Entry 8JUT (electron microscopy, 4.20 A resolution (low resolution: residue-level contacts below are approximate; hydrogen-bond / salt-bridge calls are withheld)); this record covers chains B and D of the 18 polymer chains in the assembly.

[Chain B]
Name: LDL receptor related protein 2
Organism: Rattus norvegicus
Reference sequence: A0A0G2K9W7 (A0A0G2K9W7_RAT); numbering as in UniProt (aligned over 1-4660)
Chain sequence (4660 residues; each row starts with the number of its first residue):
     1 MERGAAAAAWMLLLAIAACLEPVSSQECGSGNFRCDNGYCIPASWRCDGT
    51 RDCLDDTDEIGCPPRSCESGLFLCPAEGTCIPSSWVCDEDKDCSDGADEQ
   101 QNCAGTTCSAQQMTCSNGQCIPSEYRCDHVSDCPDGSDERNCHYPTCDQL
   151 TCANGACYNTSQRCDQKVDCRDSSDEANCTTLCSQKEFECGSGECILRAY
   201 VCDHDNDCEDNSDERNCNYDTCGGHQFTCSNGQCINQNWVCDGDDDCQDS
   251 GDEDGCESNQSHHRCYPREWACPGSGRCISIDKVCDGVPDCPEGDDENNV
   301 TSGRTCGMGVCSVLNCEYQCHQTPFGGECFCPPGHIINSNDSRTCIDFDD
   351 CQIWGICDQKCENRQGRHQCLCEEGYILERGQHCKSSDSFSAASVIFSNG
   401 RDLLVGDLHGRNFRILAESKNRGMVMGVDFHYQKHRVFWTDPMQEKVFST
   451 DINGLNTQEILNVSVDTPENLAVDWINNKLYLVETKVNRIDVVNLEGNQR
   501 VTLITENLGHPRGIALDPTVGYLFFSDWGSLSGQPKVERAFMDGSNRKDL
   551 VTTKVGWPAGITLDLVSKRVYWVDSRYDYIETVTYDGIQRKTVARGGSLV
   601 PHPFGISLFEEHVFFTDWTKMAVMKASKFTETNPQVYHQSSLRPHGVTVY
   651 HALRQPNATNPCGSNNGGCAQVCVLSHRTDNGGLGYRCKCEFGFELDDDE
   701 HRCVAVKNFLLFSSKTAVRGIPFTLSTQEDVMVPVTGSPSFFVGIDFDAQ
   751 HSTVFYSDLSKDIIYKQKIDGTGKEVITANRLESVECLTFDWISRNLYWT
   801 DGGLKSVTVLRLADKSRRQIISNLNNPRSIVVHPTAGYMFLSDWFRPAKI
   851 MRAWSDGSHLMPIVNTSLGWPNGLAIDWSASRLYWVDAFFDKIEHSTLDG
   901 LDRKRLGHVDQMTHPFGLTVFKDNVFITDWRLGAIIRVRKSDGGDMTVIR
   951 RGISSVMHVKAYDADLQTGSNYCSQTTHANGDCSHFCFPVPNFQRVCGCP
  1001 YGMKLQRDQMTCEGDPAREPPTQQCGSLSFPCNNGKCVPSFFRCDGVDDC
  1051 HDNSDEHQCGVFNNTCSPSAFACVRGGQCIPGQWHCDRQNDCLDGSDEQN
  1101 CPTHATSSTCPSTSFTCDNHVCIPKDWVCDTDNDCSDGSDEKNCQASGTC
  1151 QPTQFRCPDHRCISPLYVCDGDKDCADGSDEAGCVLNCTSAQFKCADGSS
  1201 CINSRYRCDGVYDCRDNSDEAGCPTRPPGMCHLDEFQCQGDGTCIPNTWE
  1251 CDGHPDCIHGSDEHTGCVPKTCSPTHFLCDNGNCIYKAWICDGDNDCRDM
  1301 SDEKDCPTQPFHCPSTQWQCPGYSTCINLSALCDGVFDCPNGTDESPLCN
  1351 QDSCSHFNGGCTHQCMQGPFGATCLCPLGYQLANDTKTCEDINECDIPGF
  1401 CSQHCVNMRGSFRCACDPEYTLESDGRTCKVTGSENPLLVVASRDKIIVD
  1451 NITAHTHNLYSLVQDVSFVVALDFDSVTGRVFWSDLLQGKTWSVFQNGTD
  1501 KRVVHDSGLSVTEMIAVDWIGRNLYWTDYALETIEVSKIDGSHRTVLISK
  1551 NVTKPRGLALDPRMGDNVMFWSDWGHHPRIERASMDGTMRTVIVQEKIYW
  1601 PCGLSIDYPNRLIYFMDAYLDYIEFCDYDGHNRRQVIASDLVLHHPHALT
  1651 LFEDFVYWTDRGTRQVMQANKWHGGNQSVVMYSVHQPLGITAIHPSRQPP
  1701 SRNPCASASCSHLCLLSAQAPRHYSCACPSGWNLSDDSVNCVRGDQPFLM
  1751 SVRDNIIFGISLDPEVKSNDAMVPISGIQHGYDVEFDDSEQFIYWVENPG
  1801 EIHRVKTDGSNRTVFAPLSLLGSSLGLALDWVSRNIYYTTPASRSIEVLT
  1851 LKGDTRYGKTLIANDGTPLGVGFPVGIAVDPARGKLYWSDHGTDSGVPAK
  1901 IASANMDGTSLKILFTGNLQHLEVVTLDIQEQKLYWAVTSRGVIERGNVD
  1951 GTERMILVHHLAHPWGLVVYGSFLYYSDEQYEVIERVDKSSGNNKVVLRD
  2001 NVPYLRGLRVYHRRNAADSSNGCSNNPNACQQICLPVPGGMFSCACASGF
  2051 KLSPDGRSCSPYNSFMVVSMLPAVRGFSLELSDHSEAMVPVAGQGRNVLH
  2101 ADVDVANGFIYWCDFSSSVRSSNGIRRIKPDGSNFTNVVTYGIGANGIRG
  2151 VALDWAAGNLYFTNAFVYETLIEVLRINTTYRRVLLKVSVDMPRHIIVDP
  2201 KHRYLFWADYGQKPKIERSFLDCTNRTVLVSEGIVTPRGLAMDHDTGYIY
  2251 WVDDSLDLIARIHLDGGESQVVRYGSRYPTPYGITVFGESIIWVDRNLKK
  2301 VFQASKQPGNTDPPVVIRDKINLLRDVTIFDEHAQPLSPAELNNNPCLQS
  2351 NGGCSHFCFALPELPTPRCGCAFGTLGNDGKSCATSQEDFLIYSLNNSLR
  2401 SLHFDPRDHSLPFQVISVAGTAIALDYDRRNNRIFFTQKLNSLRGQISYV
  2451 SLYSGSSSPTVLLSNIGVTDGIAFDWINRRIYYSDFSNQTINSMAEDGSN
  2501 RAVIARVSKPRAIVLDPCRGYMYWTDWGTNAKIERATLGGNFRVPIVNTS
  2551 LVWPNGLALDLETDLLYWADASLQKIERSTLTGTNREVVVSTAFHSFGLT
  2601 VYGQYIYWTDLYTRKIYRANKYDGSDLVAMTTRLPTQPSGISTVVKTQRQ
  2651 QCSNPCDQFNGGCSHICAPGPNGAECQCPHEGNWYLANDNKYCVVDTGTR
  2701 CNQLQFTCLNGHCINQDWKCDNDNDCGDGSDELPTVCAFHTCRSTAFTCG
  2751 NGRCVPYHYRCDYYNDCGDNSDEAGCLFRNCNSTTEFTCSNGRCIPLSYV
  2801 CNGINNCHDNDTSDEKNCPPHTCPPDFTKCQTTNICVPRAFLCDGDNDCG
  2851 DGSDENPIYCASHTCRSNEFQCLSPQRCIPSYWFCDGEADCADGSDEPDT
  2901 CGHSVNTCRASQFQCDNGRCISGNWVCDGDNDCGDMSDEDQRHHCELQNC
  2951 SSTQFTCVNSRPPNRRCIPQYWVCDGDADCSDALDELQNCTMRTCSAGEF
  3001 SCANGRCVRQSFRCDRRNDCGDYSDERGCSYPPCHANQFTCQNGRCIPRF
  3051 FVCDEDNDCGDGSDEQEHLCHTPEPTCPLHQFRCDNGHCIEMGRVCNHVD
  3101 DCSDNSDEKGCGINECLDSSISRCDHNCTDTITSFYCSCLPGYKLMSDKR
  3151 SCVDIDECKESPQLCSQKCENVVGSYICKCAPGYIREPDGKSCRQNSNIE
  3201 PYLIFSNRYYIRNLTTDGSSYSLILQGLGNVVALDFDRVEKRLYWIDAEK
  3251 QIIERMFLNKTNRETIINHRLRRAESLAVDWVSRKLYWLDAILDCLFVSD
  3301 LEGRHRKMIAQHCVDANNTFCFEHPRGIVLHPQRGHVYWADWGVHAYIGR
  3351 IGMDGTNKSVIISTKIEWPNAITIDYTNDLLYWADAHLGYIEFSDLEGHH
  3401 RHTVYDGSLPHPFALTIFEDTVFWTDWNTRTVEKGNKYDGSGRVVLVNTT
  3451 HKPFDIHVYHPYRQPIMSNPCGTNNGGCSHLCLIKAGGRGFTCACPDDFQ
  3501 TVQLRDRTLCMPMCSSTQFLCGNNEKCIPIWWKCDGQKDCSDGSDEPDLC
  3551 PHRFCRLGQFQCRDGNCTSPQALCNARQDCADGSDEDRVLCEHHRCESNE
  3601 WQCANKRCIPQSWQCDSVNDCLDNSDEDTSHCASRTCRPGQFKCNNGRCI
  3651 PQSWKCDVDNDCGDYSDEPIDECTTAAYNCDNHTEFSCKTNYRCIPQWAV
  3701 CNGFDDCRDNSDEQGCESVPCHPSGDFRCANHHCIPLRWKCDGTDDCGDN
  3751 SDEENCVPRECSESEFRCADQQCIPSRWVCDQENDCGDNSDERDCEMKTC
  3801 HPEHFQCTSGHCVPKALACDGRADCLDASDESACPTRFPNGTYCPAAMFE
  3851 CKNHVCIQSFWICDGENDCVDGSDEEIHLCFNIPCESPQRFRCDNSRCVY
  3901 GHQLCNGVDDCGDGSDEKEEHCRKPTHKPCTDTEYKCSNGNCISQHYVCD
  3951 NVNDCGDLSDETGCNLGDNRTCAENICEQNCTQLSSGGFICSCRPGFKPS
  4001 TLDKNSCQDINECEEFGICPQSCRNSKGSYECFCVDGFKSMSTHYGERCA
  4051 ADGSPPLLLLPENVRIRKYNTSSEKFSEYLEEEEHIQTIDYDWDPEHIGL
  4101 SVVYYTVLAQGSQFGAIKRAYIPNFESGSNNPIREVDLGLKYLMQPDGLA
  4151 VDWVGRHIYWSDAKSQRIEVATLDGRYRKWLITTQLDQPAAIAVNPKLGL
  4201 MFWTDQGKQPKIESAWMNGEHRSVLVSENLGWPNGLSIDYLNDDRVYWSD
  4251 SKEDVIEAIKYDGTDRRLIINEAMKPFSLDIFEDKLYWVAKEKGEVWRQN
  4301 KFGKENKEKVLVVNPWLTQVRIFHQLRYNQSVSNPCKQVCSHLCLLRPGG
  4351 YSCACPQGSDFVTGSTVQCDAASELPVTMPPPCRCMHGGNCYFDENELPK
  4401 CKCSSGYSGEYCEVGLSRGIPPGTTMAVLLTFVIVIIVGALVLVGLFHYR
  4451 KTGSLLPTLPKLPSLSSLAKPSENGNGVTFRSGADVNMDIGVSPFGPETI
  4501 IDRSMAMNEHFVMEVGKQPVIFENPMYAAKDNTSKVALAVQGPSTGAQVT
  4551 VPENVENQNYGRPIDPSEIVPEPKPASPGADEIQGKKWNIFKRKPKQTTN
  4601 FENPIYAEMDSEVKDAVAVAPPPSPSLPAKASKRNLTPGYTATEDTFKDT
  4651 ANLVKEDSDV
Disordered / not traced: 1-26, 105-185, 4416-4660
Cystine bridges: Cys28-Cys40, Cys35-Cys53, Cys47-Cys62, Cys67-Cys80, Cys74-Cys93, Cys87-Cys103, Cys190-Cys208, Cys202-Cys217, Cys222-Cys234, Cys229-Cys247, Cys241-Cys256, Cys265-Cys278, Cys272-Cys291, Cys285-Cys306, Cys311-Cys320, Cys316-Cys329, Cys331-Cys345, Cys351-Cys361, Cys357-Cys370, Cys372-Cys384, Cys662-Cys673, Cys669-Cys688, Cys690-Cys703, Cys973-Cys987, Cys983-Cys997, Cys999-Cys1012, Cys1025-Cys1037, Cys1032-Cys1050, Cys1044-Cys1059, Cys1066-Cys1079, Cys1073-Cys1092, Cys1086-Cys1101, Cys1110-Cys1122, Cys1117-Cys1135, Cys1129-Cys1144, Cys1150-Cys1162, Cys1157-Cys1175, Cys1169-Cys1184, Cys1188-Cys1201, Cys1195-Cys1214, Cys1208-Cys1223, Cys1231-Cys1244, Cys1238-Cys1257, Cys1251-Cys1267, Cys1272-Cys1284, Cys1279-Cys1297, Cys1313-Cys1326, Cys1320-Cys1339, Cys1333-Cys1349, Cys1354-Cys1365, Cys1361-Cys1374, Cys1376-Cys1389, Cys1395-Cys1405, Cys1401-Cys1414, Cys1416-Cys1429, Cys1710-Cys1726, Cys1728-Cys1741, Cys2023-Cys2034, Cys2030-Cys2044, Cys2046-Cys2059, Cys2347-Cys2358, Cys2354-Cys2369, Cys2371-Cys2383, Cys2518-Cys2652, Cys2656-Cys2667, Cys2663-Cys2676, Cys2678-Cys2693, Cys2701-Cys2713, Cys2708-Cys2726, Cys2720-Cys2737, Cys2742-Cys2754, Cys2749-Cys2767, Cys2761-Cys2776, Cys2781-Cys2794, Cys2789-Cys2807, Cys2801-Cys2818, Cys2823-Cys2836, Cys2830-Cys2849, Cys2843-Cys2860, Cys2865-Cys2878, Cys2872-Cys2891, Cys2885-Cys2901, Cys2908-Cys2920, Cys2915-Cys2933, Cys2927-Cys2945, Cys2950-Cys2967, Cys2957-Cys2980, Cys2974-Cys2990, Cys2995-Cys3007, Cys3002-Cys3020, Cys3014-Cys3029, Cys3034-Cys3046, Cys3041-Cys3059, Cys3053-Cys3070, Cys3077-Cys3089, Cys3084-Cys3102, Cys3096-Cys3111, Cys3116-Cys3128, Cys3124-Cys3137, Cys3139-Cys3152, Cys3158-Cys3169, Cys3165-Cys3178, Cys3180-Cys3193, Cys3313-Cys3321, Cys3471-Cys3482, Cys3478-Cys3493, Cys3495-Cys3510, Cys3514-Cys3527, Cys3521-Cys3540, Cys3534-Cys3550, Cys3555-Cys3567, Cys3562-Cys3580, Cys3574-Cys3591, Cys3596-Cys3608, Cys3603-Cys3621, Cys3615-Cys3632, Cys3644-Cys3662, Cys3656-Cys3673, Cys3680-Cys3694, Cys3688-Cys3707, Cys3701-Cys3716, Cys3721-Cys3734, Cys3729-Cys3747, Cys3741-Cys3756, Cys3761-Cys3773, Cys3768-Cys3786, Cys3780-Cys3795, Cys3800-Cys3812, Cys3807-Cys3825, Cys3819-Cys3834, Cys3844-Cys3856, Cys3851-Cys3869, Cys3863-Cys3880, Cys3885-Cys3898, Cys3893-Cys3911, Cys3905-Cys3922, Cys3930-Cys3942, Cys3937-Cys3955, Cys3949-Cys3964, Cys3972-Cys3981, Cys3977-Cys3991, Cys3993-Cys4007, Cys4013-Cys4023, Cys4019-Cys4032, Cys4034-Cys4049, Cys4336-Cys4344, Cys4340-Cys4353, Cys4355-Cys4369, Cys4383-Cys4391, Cys4385-Cys4401, Cys4403-Cys4412
Covalently attached groups: 2-acetamido-2-deoxy-alpha-D-galactopyranose (A2G) linked to Thr221, Thr1022, Thr1065, Thr1103, Thr1109, Thr1149, Thr1225, Thr1271, Thr2741, Thr3636, Thr3799, Thr3836; N-acetylglucosamine (NAG) linked to Asn340, Asn462, Asn657, Asn865, Asn1064, Asn1187, Asn1384, Asn1451, Asn1497, Asn1551, Asn1676, Asn1733, Asn1811, Asn2134, Asn2178, Asn2225, Asn2396, Asn2488, Asn2548, Asn2782, Asn2810, Asn3127, Asn3213, Asn3259, Asn3317, Asn3448, Asn3566, Asn3682, Asn3840, Asn3980, Asn4070, Asn4329; glycan linked to Asn3357
Bound ions: Ca2+ site 1: Trp45, Asp48, Thr50, Asp52, Asp58, Glu59; Ca2+ site 2: Trp85, Asp88, Asp90, Asp92, Asp98, Glu99; Ca2+ site 3: Tyr200, Asp203, Asp205, Asp207, Asp213, Glu214; Ca2+ site 4: Trp239, Asp242, Asp244, Asp246, Asp252, Glu253; Ca2+ site 5: Lys283, Asp286, Val288, Asp290, Asp296, Glu297; Ca2+ site 6: Ser575, Asp578, Thr1131; Ca2+ site 7: Ala888, Asp891, Thr913; Ca2+ site 8: Phe1042, Asp1045, Val1047, Asp1049, Asp1055, Glu1056; Ca2+ site 9: Trp1084, Asp1087, Gln1089, Asp1091, Asp1097, Glu1098; Ca2+ site 10: Trp1127, Asp1130, Asp1132, Asp1134, Asp1140, Glu1141; Ca2+ site 11: Tyr1167, Asp1170, Asp1172, Asp1174, Asp1180, Glu1181; Ca2+ site 12: Tyr1206, Asp1209, Val1211, Asp1213, Asp1219, Glu1220; 33 more Ca2+ sites not listed; 1 more Ni2+ sites not listed

[Chain D]
Name: Alpha-2-macroglobulin receptor-associated protein
Organism: Rattus norvegicus
Reference sequence: Q99068 (AMRP_RAT); numbering as in UniProt (aligned over 1-360)
Chain sequence (360 residues; each row starts with the number of its first residue):
     1 MAPLRDRVSTLPRLQLLVLLLLPLLLVPQPIAGHGGKYSREKNEPEMAAK
    51 RESGEEFRMEKLNQLWEKAKRLHLSPVRLAELHSDLKIQERDELNWKKLK
   101 VEGLDGDGEKEAKLVHNLNVILARYGLDGRKDTQTVHSNALNEDTQDELG
   151 DPRLEKLWHKAKTSGKFSSEELDKLWREFLHYKEKIHEYNVLLDTLSRAE
   201 EGYENLLSPSDMTHIKSDTLASKHSELKDRLRSINQGLDRLRKVSHQGYG
   251 PATEFEEPRVIDLWDLAQSANFTEKELESFREELKHFEAKIEKHNHYQKQ
   301 LEISHQKLKHVESIGDPEHISRNKEKYVLLEEKTKELGYKVKKHLQDLSS
   351 RVSRARHNEL
Disordered / not traced: 1-55, 128-253, 359-360
UniProt features mapped onto this chain:
  - motif: His357 to Leu360 (Prevents secretion from ER)
  - modified residue (Phosphoserine): Ser53, Ser138
  - glycosylation: Asn271 (N-linked (GlcNAc...) asparagine)

[How chain B and chain D interact]
Pairs across the interface (25):
  Tyr200(B) - Lys293(D)
  Tyr200(B) - His296(D)
  Asp203(B) - Lys293(D)
  Asp205(B) - Lys293(D)
  Asp205(B) - Lys333(D)
  Asn206(B) - Lys333(D)
  Asp207(B) - Lys293(D)
  Asn236(B) - Glu283(D)
  Asn236(B) - Asp347(D)
  Trp239(B) - Lys343(D)
  Trp239(B) - His344(D)
  Trp239(B) - Asp347(D)
  Asp242(B) - Lys343(D)
  Asp244(B) - Tyr339(D)
  Asp244(B) - Lys343(D)
  Asp246(B) - Lys340(D)
  Asp246(B) - Lys343(D)
  Arg687(B) - Lys275(D)
  Glu700(B) - Lys275(D)
  Leu725(B) - Asn271(D)
  Ser726(B) - Asn271(D)
  Ser726(B) - Thr273(D)
  Met946(B) - Asn358(D)
  Thr947(B) - Asn358(D)
  Val948(B) - Asn358(D)
Other interface residues (no listed pair), chain B (20 interface residues in all): Gln248, Thr727, Arg951
Other interface residues (no listed pair), chain D (19 interface residues in all): Phe272, Glu292, Tyr297, Glu336, Leu337, Arg351

[Summary]
20 residues of chain B face 19 of chain D across their interface. Covalently linked N-acetylglucosamine: at
Asn340(B), Asn462(B), Asn657(B), Asn865(B), Asn1064(B) and Asn1187(B) and 26 more.
2-acetamido-2-deoxy-alpha-D-galactopyranose is covalently linked to Thr221(B), Thr1022(B), Thr1065(B),
Thr1103(B), Thr1109(B) and Thr1149(B) and 6 more.
Chain B is LDL receptor related protein 2 and chain D is Alpha-2-macroglobulin receptor-associated protein,
both from Rattus norvegicus; the structure, rat megalin RAP complex, was determined by electron microscopy
(same publication as 8JUU, 8JX8, 8JX9, 8JXA, 8JXB, 8JXC and 5 further entries).
